PDB entry 6V4J | electron microscopy, 2.97 A resolution | chains B and E of the 8 polymer chains in the assembly

Chain B:
Molecule: Trk system potassium uptake protein TrkH
From: Vibrio parahaemolyticus serotype O3:K6 (strain RIMD 2210633)
UniProt: Q87TN7 (TRKH_VIBPA); numbering as in UniProt (aligned over 1-485)
Amino-acid sequence (485 residues; each row starts with the number of its first residue):
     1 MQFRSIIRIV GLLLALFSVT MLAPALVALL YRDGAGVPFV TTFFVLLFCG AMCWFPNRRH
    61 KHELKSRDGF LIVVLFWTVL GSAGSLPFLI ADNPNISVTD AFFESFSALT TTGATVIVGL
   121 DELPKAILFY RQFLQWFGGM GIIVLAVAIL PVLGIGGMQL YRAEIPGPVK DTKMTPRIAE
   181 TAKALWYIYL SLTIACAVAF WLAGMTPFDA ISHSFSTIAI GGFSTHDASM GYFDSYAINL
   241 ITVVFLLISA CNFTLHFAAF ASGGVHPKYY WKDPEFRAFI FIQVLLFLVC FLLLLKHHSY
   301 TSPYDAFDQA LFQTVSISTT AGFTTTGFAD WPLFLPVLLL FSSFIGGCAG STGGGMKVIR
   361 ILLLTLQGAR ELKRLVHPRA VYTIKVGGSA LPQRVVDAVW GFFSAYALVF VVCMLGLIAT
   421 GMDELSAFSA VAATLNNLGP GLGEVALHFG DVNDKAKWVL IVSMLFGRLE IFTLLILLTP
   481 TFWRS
Disordered / not traced: 29-35, 63-67, 90-93, 118-122, 154-177, 271-274, 484-485
Swiss-Prot annotation at these positions:
  - region: T110 to T115 (Selectivity filter part 1), A219 to S224 (Selectivity filter part 2), T319 to T324 (Selectivity filter part 3), N436 to G441 (Selectivity filter part 4)
  - binding site (K(+)): T111, T112, I220, G221, T320, A321, N437, L438
  - mutagenesis: R468 (R468A: Significant increase in the rate of potassium ion flux)
Disulfides: C251-C348

Chain E:
Molecule: Potassium uptake protein TrkA
From: Vibrio parahaemolyticus serotype O3:K6 (strain RIMD 2210633)
UniProt: Q87KD2 (Q87KD2_VIBPA); numbering as in UniProt (aligned over 1-458)
Amino-acid sequence (458 residues; each row starts with the number of its first residue):
     1 MKIIILGAGQ VGGTLAENLV GENNDITIVD NNADRLRELQ DKYDLRVVNG HASHPDVLHE
    61 AGAQDADMLV AVTNTDETNM AACQVAFTLF NTPNRVARIR SPEYLAEKEA LFKSGAIPVD
   121 HLIAPEELVT SYIERLIQYP GALQVVSFAE QKVSLVAVKA YYGGPLVGNA LSALREHMPH
   181 IDTRVAAIFR QGRPIRPQGT TIIEADDEVF FVAASNHIRS VMSELQRLEK PYRRIMIVGG
   241 GNIGASLAKR LEQTYSVKLI ERDYQRAEKL SEQLENTIVF CGDAADQELL TEENIDQVDV
   301 FIALTNEDET NIMSAMLAKR MGAKKVMVLI QRGAYVDLVQ GGVIDVAISP QQATISALLT
   361 HVRRADIVNV SSLRRGAAEA IEAVAHGDET TSKVVGRAIG DIKLPPGTTI GAVVRGEEVL
   421 IAHDRTVIEQ DDHVVMFLVD KKYVPDVEAL FQPSPFFL
Disordered / not traced: 32-46, 122-232, 361-458
What the authors report for this chain:
  - conformationally variable residues (domain motion): D25, E309

Interface between chain B and chain E:
Pairs across the interface - 10 pairs, chain B then chain E:
  H377(B) with E293(E), salt bridge
  R379(B) with D283(E), salt bridge; D286(E), salt bridge; L289(E); E292(E), salt bridge
  A380(B) with F280(E), hydrophobic
  V381(B) with S271(E)
  T383(B) with S271(E), hydrogen bond (side chain-backbone)
  K385(B) with E272(E), hydrogen bond (side chain-backbone); E275(E)
Other interface residues (no listed pair), chain B (7 interface residues in all): A390
Other interface residues (no listed pair), chain E (12 interface residues in all): V279, G282, E288
From the paper, about this interface:
  - residue pairs: H377(B)-E293(E), R379(B)-D286(E)

Summary:
7 residues of chain B and 12 residues of chain E are in contact, with 2 hydrogen bonds and 4 salt bridges.
Polar pairs include H377(B)-E293(E), R379(B)-D283(E) and R379(B)-D286(E). The paper describes contacts between
H377(B) and E293(E) and R379(B) and D286(E). From the paper: conformational variability at D25(E) and E309(E).
Chain B is Trk system potassium uptake protein TrkH and chain E is Potassium uptake protein TrkA, both from
Vibrio parahaemolyticus serotype O3:K6 (strain RIMD 2210633); the structure, Structure of TrkH-TrkA in complex
with ATP, was determined by electron microscopy (same publication as 6V4K and 6V4L).
